Entry 3E2L (X-ray diffraction, 1.87 A resolution); this record covers chains A and C.

[Chain A]
Protein: Carbapenemase
From: Klebsiella pneumoniae
Notes: EC 3.5.2.6
Reference sequence: Q93LQ9 (Q93LQ9_KLEPN); the author numbering skips numbers that UniProt does not, so the offset changes along the chain: 30-57 = UniProt 30-57; 59-252 = UniProt 58-251; 254-295 = UniProt 252-293
Chain sequence (264 residues; row label = number of the first residue in the row; note: 2 numbers in that range are skipped by the numbering (no residue carries them; nothing is unmodelled there)):
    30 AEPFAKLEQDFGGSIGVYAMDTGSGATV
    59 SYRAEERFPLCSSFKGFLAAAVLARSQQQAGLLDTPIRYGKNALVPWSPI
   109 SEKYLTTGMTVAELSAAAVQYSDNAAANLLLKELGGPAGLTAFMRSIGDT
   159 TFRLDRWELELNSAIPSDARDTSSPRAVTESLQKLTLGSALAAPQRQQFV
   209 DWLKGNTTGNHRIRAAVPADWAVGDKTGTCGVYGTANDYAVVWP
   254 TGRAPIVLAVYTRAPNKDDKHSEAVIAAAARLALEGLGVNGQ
Not modelled in the structure: 293-295
Sequence notes: engineered mutation S175 (Gly174 in Q93LQ9)
Modified residues: S70 (trihydroxy(L-serinato-kappaO~3~)borate(1-); SEE)
Cystine bridges: C69-C238
Reported in the primary citation:
  - conformationally variable residues (side-chain flip): W105
  - mutagenesis - G175S: unchanged binding to Beta-lactamase inhibitory protein (chain C)

[Chain C]
Protein: Beta-lactamase inhibitory protein
From: Streptomyces clavuligerus
Reference sequence: P35804 (BLIP_STRCL); residues 1-165 here correspond to UniProt positions 37-201 (UniProt number = residue number + 36)
Chain sequence (165 residues; numbered 1 to 165; the number before each row is that of its first residue):
     1 AGVMTGAKFTQIQFGMTRQQVLDIAGAENCETGGSFGDSIHCRGHAAGDY
    51 YAYATFGFTSAAADAKVDSKSQEKLLAPSAPTLTLAKFNQVTVGMTRAQV
   101 LATVGQGSCTTWSEYYPAYPSTAGVTLSLSCFDVDGYSSTGFYRGSAHLW
   151 FTDGVLQGKRQWDLV
Not modelled in the structure: 139
Cystine bridges: C30-C42, C109-C131
Reported in the primary citation:
  - conformationally variable residues (order/disorder transition, side-chain flip): K74, S139

[Interface between chain A and chain C]
Pairs across the interface (58; chain A residue first):
  S70(A) with D49(C)
  K99(A) with S113(C); L127(C); S128(C), hydrogen bond; H148(C); W150(C)
  N100(A) with W150(C); R160(C), hydrogen bond (backbone-side chain)
  L102(A) with R160(C), hydrogen bond (backbone-side chain); W162(C)
  V103(A) with W112(C); R160(C); W162(C)
  P104(A) with E73(C); W162(C)
  W105(A) with A47(C); G48(C); Y51(C); E73(C), hydrogen bond (backbone-side chain); K74(C); G141(C), hydrogen bond (side chain-backbone)
  S106(A) with E73(C), hydrogen bond (backbone-side chain)
  P107(A) with Y50(C), hydrophobic; Y53(C)
  I108(A) with S35(C); F36(C), hydrophobic
  E110(A) with S71(C), hydrogen bond; S113(C)
  K111(A) with S39(C), hydrogen bond; T55(C); G57(C)
  Y112(A) with S35(C), hydrogen bond (side chain-backbone); F36(C), hydrogen bond (side chain-backbone); G37(C), hydrogen bond (side chain-backbone)
  T114(A) with Y115(C)
  Y129(A) with E31(C), hydrogen bond; S35(C); F36(C), hydrophobic; R43(C); Y50(C)
  S130(A) with D49(C), hydrogen bond
  E168(A) with W162(C)
  T215(A) with R43(C); Y50(C); Y51(C), hydrogen bond (backbone-side chain)
  T216(A) with D49(C); Y50(C)
  N218(A) with Y51(C)
  R220(A) with D49(C), salt bridge
  K234(A) with D49(C), salt bridge
  T235(A) with D49(C), hydrogen bond
  G236(A) with D49(C)
  T237(A) with G48(C); D49(C), hydrogen bond; F142(C)
  C238(A) with F142(C)
  G239(A) with F142(C)
  K273(A) with T140(C)
Also at the interface, not in a pair above, chain A (33 interface residues in all): A101, A124, Q128, L167, E276
Also at the interface, not in a pair above, chain C (37 interface residues in all): H41, A46, A52, F56, S69, T126, Y143, S146
From the paper, about this interface:
  - specific contacts: K99(A)-H148(C), K99(A)-L127(C), K99(A)-S128(C) (hydrogen bond), P104(A)-E73(C), P104(A)-W162(C), W105(A)-A47(C), W105(A)-G48(C), W105(A)-E73(C), W105(A)-G141(C), W105(A)-Y51(C), I108(A)-S35(C), I108(A)-F36(C), Y129(A)-F36(C), Y129(A)-Y50(C), Y129(A)-E31(C) (hydrogen bond), S130(A)-D49(C) (hydrogen bond), K234(A)-D49(C) (salt bridge), T235(A)-D49(C) (hydrogen bond), T237(A)-D49(C) (hydrogen bond)
  - hot spots on chain A (mutagenesis) - L102A, W105A, E110A, K111A, Y112A, T114A, Y129A, L167A, H219A, R220A: decreased binding to Beta-lactamase inhibitory protein (chain C) (from molecular simulation)
  - hot spots on chain C (mutagenesis) - F36A, Y50A, Y51A, Y53A, E73A, W112A, F142A, W150A, R160A, W162A: decreased binding to Carbapenemase (chain A) (from molecular simulation)

[Overview]
Chain A and chain C form an interface of 33 and 37 residues respectively, with 16 hydrogen bonds and 2 salt
bridges. Polar pairs include R220(A)-D49(C), K234(A)-D49(C) and K99(A)-S128(C). The authors report contacts
between K99(A) and H148(C), K99(A) and L127(C) and P104(A) and E73(C) among others; hydrogen bonds between
K99(A) and S128(C), Y129(A) and E31(C) and S130(A) and D49(C) among others; a salt bridge between K234(A) and
D49(C). The paper reports that L102A, W105A and E110A of chain A, among others, reduce binding to
Beta-lactamase inhibitory protein (chain C); conformational variability at W105(A) and K74(C) among others; 21
substitutions were tested in all.
Chain A is Carbapenemase (Klebsiella pneumoniae) and chain C is Beta-lactamase inhibitory protein
(Streptomyces clavuligerus); the structure, Crystal Structure of the KPC-2 Beta-lactamase/Beta-lactamase
inhibitor protein (BLIP), was determined by X-ray diffraction (same publication as 3E2K).
